PDB entry 7FIQ | X-ray diffraction, 2.22 A resolution | chains B and A of the 4 polymer chains in the assembly

[Chain B (and A)]
Name: Beta-1,2-mannobiose phosphorylase
Organism: Thermoanaerobacter sp. (strain X514)
Notes: EC 2.4.1.339; chain A of this document is another copy of the same molecule, construct and numbering; everything in this record applies to it too
Reference sequence: B0K2C3 (BMBP_THEPX); numbering as in UniProt (aligned over 1-302)
Chain sequence (313 residues; numbered -10 to 302; the number before each row is that of its first residue; numbers below 1 keep their minus sign (Gly-10 is residue -10)):
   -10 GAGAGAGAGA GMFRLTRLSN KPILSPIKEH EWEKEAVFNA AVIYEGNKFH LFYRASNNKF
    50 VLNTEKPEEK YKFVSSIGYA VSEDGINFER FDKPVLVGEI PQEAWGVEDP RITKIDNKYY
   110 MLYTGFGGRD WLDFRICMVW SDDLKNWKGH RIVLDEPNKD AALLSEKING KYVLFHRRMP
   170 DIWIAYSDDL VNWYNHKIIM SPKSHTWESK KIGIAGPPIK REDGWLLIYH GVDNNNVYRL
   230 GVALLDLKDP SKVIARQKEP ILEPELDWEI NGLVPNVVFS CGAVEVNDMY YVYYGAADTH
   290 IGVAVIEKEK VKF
Unresolved in the structure: -10 to 0
Sequence notes: expression tag (-10 to 0)
Bound ions: Zn2+ site 1: His19, Asp81; Zn2+ site 2: Glu92, Cys126, His139; Zn2+ site 3: Asp149, His219; Zn2+ site 4: Asp170 (shared with 1 residue of chain C); Zn2+ site 5: His194 (shared with 1 residue of chain C); Zn2+ site 6: Glu248 (shared with His194(A) of chain A)
Small-molecule neighbours: alpha-D-mannopyranose (MAN): Arg43, Leu51, Phe62, Glu97, Thr113, Phe115, Phe123, Lys148, Asp287

[How chain B and chain A interact]
Pairs across the interface (13):
  Asn224(B) - Met168(A)
  Asn224(B) - Pro169(A)
  Glu248(B) - His194(A)  salt bridge
  Glu252(B) - Ser193(A)
  Asp256(B) - Lys186(A)  salt bridge
  Ile259(B) - Ile187(A)  hydrophobic
  Ile259(B) - Ser190(A)
  Asn260(B) - Lys186(A)
  Asn260(B) - Ile187(A)  hydrogen bond (side chain-backbone)
  Pro264(B) - Trp172(A)  hydrophobic
  Pro264(B) - Ile187(A)  hydrophobic
  Asn265(B) - Asp170(A)  hydrogen bond
  Asn265(B) - Ile187(A)
Also at the interface, not in a pair above, chain A (10 interface residues in all): Lys199

[In short]
Chain B and chain A form an interface of 8 and 10 residues respectively, with 2 hydrogen bonds and 2 salt
bridges. Polar contacts include Glu248(B)-His194(A), Asp256(B)-Lys186(A) and Asn260(B)-Ile187(A). Chain B
binds alpha-D-mannopyranose. His19(B) and Asp81(B) form the Zn2+ site 1.
Chain B and chain A are both Beta-1,2-mannobiose phosphorylase (Thermoanaerobacter sp. (strain X514)); the
structure, The crystal structure of mannose-bound beta-1,2-mannobiose phosphorylase from Thermoanaerobacter
sp, was determined by X-ray diffraction (same publication as 7FIP, 7FIR and 7FIS).
